7XD2 - chains A and I of the 9 polymer chains in the assembly; structure by electron microscopy, 3.30 A resolution.

== Chain A ==
Molecule: Spike glycoprotein
From: Severe acute respiratory syndrome coronavirus 2
UniProt: P0DTC2 (SPIKE_SARS2); residue numbers follow UniProt; this construct covers 1-1208
Amino-acid sequence (1298 residues; row label = number of the first residue in the row):
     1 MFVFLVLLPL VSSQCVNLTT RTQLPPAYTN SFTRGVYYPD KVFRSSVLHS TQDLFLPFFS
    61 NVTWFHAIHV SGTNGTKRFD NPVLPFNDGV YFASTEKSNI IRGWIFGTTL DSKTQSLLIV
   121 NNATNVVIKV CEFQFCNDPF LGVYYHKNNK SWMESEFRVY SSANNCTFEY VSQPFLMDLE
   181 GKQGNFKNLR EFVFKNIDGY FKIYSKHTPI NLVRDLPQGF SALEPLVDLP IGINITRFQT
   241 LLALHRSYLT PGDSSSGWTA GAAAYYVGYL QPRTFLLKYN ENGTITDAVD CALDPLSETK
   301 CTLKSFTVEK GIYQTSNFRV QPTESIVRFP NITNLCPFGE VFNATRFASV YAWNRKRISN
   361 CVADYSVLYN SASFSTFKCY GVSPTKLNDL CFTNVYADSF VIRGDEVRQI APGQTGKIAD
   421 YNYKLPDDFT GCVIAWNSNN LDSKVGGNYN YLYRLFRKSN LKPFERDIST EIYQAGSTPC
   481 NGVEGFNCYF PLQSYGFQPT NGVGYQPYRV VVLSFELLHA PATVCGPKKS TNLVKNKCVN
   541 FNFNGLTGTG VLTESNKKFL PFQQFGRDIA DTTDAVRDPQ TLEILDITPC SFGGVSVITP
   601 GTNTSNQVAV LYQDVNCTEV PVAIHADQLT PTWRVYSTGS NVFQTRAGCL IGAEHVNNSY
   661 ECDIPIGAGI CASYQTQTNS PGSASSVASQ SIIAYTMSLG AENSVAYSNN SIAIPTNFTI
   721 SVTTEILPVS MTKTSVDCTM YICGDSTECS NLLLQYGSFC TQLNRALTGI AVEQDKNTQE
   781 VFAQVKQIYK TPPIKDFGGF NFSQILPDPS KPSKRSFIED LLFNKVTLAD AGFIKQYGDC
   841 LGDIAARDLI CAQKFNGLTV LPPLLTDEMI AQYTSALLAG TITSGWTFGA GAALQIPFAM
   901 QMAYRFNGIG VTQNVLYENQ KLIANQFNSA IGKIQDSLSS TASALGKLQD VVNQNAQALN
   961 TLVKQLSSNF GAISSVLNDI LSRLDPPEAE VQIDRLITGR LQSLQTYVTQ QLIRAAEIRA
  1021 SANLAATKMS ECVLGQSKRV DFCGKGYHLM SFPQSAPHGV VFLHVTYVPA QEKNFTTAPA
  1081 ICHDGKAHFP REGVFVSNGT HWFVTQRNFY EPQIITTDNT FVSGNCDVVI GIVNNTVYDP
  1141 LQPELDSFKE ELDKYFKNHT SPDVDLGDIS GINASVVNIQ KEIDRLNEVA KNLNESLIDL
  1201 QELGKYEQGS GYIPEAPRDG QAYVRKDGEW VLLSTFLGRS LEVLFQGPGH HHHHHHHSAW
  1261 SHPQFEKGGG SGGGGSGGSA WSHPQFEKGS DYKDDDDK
Disordered / not traced: 1-16, 23-25, 69-75, 519-522, 622-637, 676-689, 827-854, 1145-1298
Sequence notes: engineered mutation Gly682 (Arg in P0DTC2), Ser683 (Arg in P0DTC2), Ser685 (Arg in P0DTC2), Pro986 (Lys in P0DTC2), Pro987 (Val in P0DTC2); expression tag (1209-1298)
Disulfides: Cys131-Cys166, Cys291-Cys301, Cys336-Cys361, Cys379-Cys432, Cys391-Cys525, Cys480-Cys488, Cys538-Cys590, Cys617-Cys649, Cys662-Cys671, Cys743-Cys749, Cys1032-Cys1043, Cys1082-Cys1126
Swiss-Prot annotation at these positions:
  - region: Asn280 to Cys301 (Putative superantigen), Arg403 to Asp405 (Integrin-binding motif), Asn448 to Phe456 (Immunodominant HLA epitope recognized by the CD8+), Pro681, Ala684 (Putative superantigen), Ser816 to Tyr837 (Fusion peptide 1), Lys835 to Phe855 (Fusion peptide 2), Asp1163 to Glu1202 (Heptad repeat 2)
  - site: Arg815, Ser816 (Cleavage)
  - glycosylation: Asn17 (N-linked (GlcNAc...) (complex) asparagine), Asn61 (N-linked (GlcNAc...) (hybrid) asparagine), Asn74 (N-linked (GlcNAc...) (complex) asparagine), Asn122 (N-linked (GlcNAc...) (hybrid) asparagine), Asn149 (N-linked (GlcNAc...) (complex) asparagine), Asn165 (N-linked (GlcNAc...) (complex) asparagine), Asn234 (N-linked (GlcNAc...) (high mannose) asparagine), Asn282 (N-linked (GlcNAc...) (complex) asparagine), Thr323 (O-linked (GalNAc) threonine), Ser325 (O-linked (HexNAc...) serine), Asn331 (N-linked (GlcNAc...) (complex) asparagine), Asn343 (N-linked (GlcNAc...) (complex) asparagine), Asn603 (N-linked (GlcNAc...) (hybrid) asparagine), Asn616 (N-linked (GlcNAc...) (complex) asparagine), Asn657 (N-linked (GlcNAc...) (complex) asparagine), Thr676 (O-linked (GlcNAc...) threonine), Thr678 (O-linked (GlcNAc...) threonine), Asn709 (N-linked (GlcNAc...) (high mannose) asparagine), Asn717 (N-linked (GlcNAc...) (hybrid) asparagine), Asn801 (N-linked (GlcNAc...) (hybrid) asparagine) and 6 more in UniProt
  - natural variant: Leu5 (L5F: In strain: Iota/B.1.526), Ser13 (S13I: In strain: Epsilon/B.1.427/B.1.429), Leu18 (L18F: In strain: Beta/B.1.351, Gamma/P.1 and 1 more), Thr19 (T19I: In strain: Omicron/BQ.1.1, Omicron/XBB.1.5 and 1 more; T19R: In strain: Delta/B.1.617.2, Omicron/BA.2 and 4 more), Thr20 (T20N: In strain: Gamma/P.1), Leu24 to Ala27 (sequence variant, change not given here; In strain: Omicron/BA.2, Omicron/BA.2.12.1 and 6 more), Pro26 (P26S: In strain: Gamma/P.1), Gln52 (Q52H: In strain: Omicron/EG.5.1), Ala67 (A67V: In strain: Eta/B.1.525, Omicron/BA.1), His69 to Val70 (deletion: In strain: Alpha/B.1.1.7, Eta/B.1.525 and 5 more), Gly75 (G75V: In strain: Lambda/C.37), Thr76 (T76I: In strain: Lambda/C.37), 82 further natural variant entries in UniProt
  - mutagenesis: His69 to Val70 (Increased incorporation of cleaved spike into virions), Asn121 (N121Q: Partial loss of biliverdin affinity), Arg190 (R190K: Partial loss of biliverdin affinity), Asn234 (N234Q: Increased resistance to neutralizing antibodies), Asn331 (N331Q: Reduced viral infectivity), Asn343 (N343Q: Reduced viral infectivity), Leu452 (L452R: Increased resistance to neutralizing antibodies. Decreases HLA binding to NF9 epitope. Increased binding affinity to human ACE2), Tyr453 (Y453F: Decreased HLA binding to NF9 epitope. Increased binding affinity to human ACE2), Ala475 (A475V: Increased resistance to neutralizing antibodies), Val483 (V483A: Increased resistance to neutralizing antibodies), Glu484 (E484D: Increased replication in human TMEM106B overexpressing cells), Phe490 (F490L: Increased resistance to neutralizing antibodies and human covalescent sera neutralization), 12 further mutagenesis entries in UniProt
From the paper describing this entry:
  - mutagenesis - F486V: decreased binding to H chain of antibody 10-5B (chain I) (proposed by the authors, not directly observed)
  - mutagenesis - S477N, E484A: decreased binding to H chain of antibody 10-5B (chain I)

== Chain I ==
Molecule: H chain of antibody 10-5B
From: Homo sapiens
Notes: antibody fragment or engineered binder
Amino-acid sequence (117 residues; row label = number of the first residue in the row):
     1 EVQLVESGGG LIQPGGSLRL SCAVSGFTVS RMSWVRQAPG KGLECVSVIY TGGNTDYADS
    61 VKGRFTISRD NSKNTLYLQM NSLRAEDTAL YYCVRGSGGI HDAFDIWGQG TMVTVSS
Disordered / not traced: 1
Disulfides: Cys22-Cys93

== Chain A / chain I interface ==
Contacting residue pairs - 22 pairs, chain A then chain I:
  Phe456(A) - Gly99(I)
  Val483(A) - Tyr50(I)  hydrophobic
  Val483(A) - Asn54(I)
  Glu484(A) - Arg31(I)  salt bridge
  Glu484(A) - Tyr50(I)  hydrogen bond (backbone-side chain)
  Glu484(A) - Gly52(I)
  Glu484(A) - Asn54(I)
  Gly485(A) - Tyr50(I)  hydrogen bond (backbone-side chain)
  Phe486(A) - His101(I)
  Phe486(A) - Asp102(I)
  Asn487(A) - His101(I)  hydrogen bond (backbone-side chain)
  Tyr489(A) - Arg31(I)
  Tyr489(A) - Ser97(I)
  Tyr489(A) - Gly98(I)  hydrogen bond (side chain-backbone)
  Tyr489(A) - Gly99(I)
  Tyr489(A) - Ile100(I)
  Tyr489(A) - His101(I)
  Tyr489(A) - Asp102(I)  hydrogen bond (side chain-backbone)
  Tyr489(A) - Ala103(I)
  Ser494(A) - Thr28(I)  hydrogen bond
  Ser494(A) - Ser30(I)
  Gly496(A) - Thr28(I)
Other interface residues (no listed pair), chain A (12 interface residues in all): Tyr449, Gly482, Gln493
Other interface residues (no listed pair), chain I (15 interface residues in all): Thr55, Asp56
The authors on this interface:
  - epitope / paratope residues, chain A: Glu484(A)

== Summary ==
Chain A and chain I form an interface of 12 and 15 residues respectively; the contacts include 6 hydrogen
bonds and 1 salt bridge. Polar pairs include Glu484(A)-Arg31(I), Glu484(A)-Tyr50(I) and Gly485(A)-Tyr50(I).
From the paper: F486V, S477N and E484A of chain A reduce binding to H chain of antibody 10-5B (chain I); the
epitope/paratope residue Glu484(A).
Chain A is Spike glycoprotein (Severe acute respiratory syndrome coronavirus 2) and chain I is H chain of
antibody 10-5B (Homo sapiens); the structure, SARS-CoV-2 S ectodomain trimer in complex with neutralizing
antibody 10-5B, was determined by electron microscopy.
